8ES7 - chains F and G of the 8 polymer chains in the assembly; structure by electron microscopy, 3.04 A resolution.

Chain F:
Name: T-cell surface glycoprotein CD3 epsilon chain
Source organism: Homo sapiens
Reference sequence: P07766 (CD3E_HUMAN); residue numbers follow UniProt; this construct covers 2-207
Amino-acid sequence (211 residues; numbered 0 to 210; the number before each row is that of its first residue; numbering starts at 0):
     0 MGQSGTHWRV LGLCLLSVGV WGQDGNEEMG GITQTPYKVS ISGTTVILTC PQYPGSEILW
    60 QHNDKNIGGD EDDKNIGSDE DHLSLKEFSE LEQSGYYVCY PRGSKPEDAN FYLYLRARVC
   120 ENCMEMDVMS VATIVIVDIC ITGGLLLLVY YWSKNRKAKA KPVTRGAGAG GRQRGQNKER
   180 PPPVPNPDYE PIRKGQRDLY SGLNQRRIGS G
Not modelled in the structure: 0-32, 157-210
Disulfides: Cys49-Cys98, Cys119-Cys122
Sequence notes: expression tag (0-1, 208-210)

Chain G:
Name: T-cell surface glycoprotein CD3 gamma chain
Source organism: Homo sapiens
Reference sequence: P09693 (CD3G_HUMAN); numbering as in UniProt (aligned over 1-182)
Amino-acid sequence (185 residues; row label = number of the first residue in the row):
     1 MEQGKGLAVL ILAIILLQGT LAQSIKGNHL VKVYDYQEDG SVLLTCDAEA KNITWFKDGK
    61 MIGFLTEDKK KWNLGSNAKD PRGMYQCKGS QNKSKPLQVY YRMCQNCIEL NAATISGFLF
   121 AEIVSIFVLA VGVYFIAGQD GVRQSRASDK QTLLPNDQLY QPLKDREDDQ YSHLQGNQLR
   181 RNGSG
Not modelled in the structure: 1-22, 139-185
Disulfides: Cys46-Cys87, Cys104-Cys107
Covalently attached groups: N-acetylglucosamine (NAG) linked to Asn52, Asn92
Sequence notes: expression tag (183-185)
Swiss-Prot annotation at these positions:
  - motif: Leu153, Leu154 (Di-leucine motif)
  - modified residue (Phosphoserine): Ser145, Ser148
  - glycosylation (N-linked (GlcNAc...) asparagine): Asn52, Asn92
  - mutagenesis: Leu153 (L153A: Abolishes lysosomal targeting; L153I: Diminished but persistent lysosomal targeting), Leu154 (L154A: Abolishes lysosomal targeting; L154A: Diminished but persistent lysosomal targeting; L154I: No effect), Tyr160 (Y160A: Abolishes lysosomal targeting), Leu163 (L163A: Abolishes lysosomal targeting)
From the paper describing this entry:
  - post-translational modification sites: Asn52, Asn92

How chain F and chain G interact:
Contacting residue pairs - 62 pairs, chain F then chain G:
  Pro35(F) with Gln98(G)
  Tyr36(F) with Gln98(G), hydrogen bond (backbone-side chain)
  Ile40(F) with Arg102(G)
  Asp63(F) with Gln23(G)
  Tyr95(F) with Gln23(G); Lys32(G); Val33(G), hydrogen bond (side chain-backbone)
  Lys104(F) with Lys26(G)
  Glu106(F) with Ser24(G), hydrogen bond; Lys26(G), salt bridge; Gly27(G); His29(G); Lys95(G), hydrogen bond (backbone-side chain)
  Asp107(F) with Lys95(G)
  Ala108(F) with His29(G), hydrogen bond (backbone-side chain); Lys95(G), hydrogen bond (backbone-side chain)
  Asn109(F) with Lys95(G)
  Phe110(F) with Met84(G), hydrophobic; Gln98(G)
  Tyr111(F) with Gln23(G), hydrogen bond (side chain-backbone); His29(G); Leu97(G); Gln98(G), hydrogen bond (backbone-backbone)
  Leu112(F) with Gln98(G)
  Tyr113(F) with Val33(G), hydrophobic; Asp35(G), hydrogen bond; Gln98(G), hydrogen bond (backbone-backbone); Val99(G); Tyr100(G), hydrogen bond (backbone-backbone); Tyr101(G)
  Leu114(F) with Tyr100(G)
  Arg115(F) with Asp35(G), salt bridge; Tyr36(G); Asn77(G); Tyr100(G), hydrogen bond (backbone-backbone); Tyr101(G); Arg102(G), hydrogen bond (backbone-backbone); Met103(G)
  Ala116(F) with Arg102(G)
  Arg117(F) with Arg102(G), hydrogen bond (backbone-side chain); Met103(G)
  Val118(F) with Arg102(G)
  Asn121(F) with Ile108(G); Glu109(G); Leu110(G), hydrogen bond (backbone-backbone)
  Cys122(F) with Cys107(G), hydrophobic; Ile108(G); Glu109(G)
  Met123(F) with Cys107(G); Ile108(G), hydrogen bond (backbone-backbone); Leu110(G), hydrophobic
  Met125(F) with Asn106(G), hydrogen bond (backbone-backbone); Ile108(G), hydrophobic
  Thr141(F) with Ile126(G)
  Leu145(F) with Leu129(G); Val133(G), hydrophobic
  Val148(F) with Val133(G), hydrophobic
  Tyr149(F) with Val133(G), hydrophobic; Ala137(G), hydrophobic
  Ser152(F) with Tyr134(G), hydrogen bond (side chain-backbone); Ala137(G)
  Lys156(F) with Ala137(G), hydrogen bond (side chain-backbone)
Interface residues without a listed pair, chain F (34 interface residues in all): Val38, Glu89, Glu124, Asp137, Lys153
Interface residues without a listed pair, chain G (34 interface residues in all): Pro96, Cys104, Glu122, Ala130, Gly138

In short:
Chain F and chain G each contribute 34 residues to their interface, with 19 hydrogen bonds and 2 salt bridges.
Polar contacts include Glu106(F)-Lys26(G), Arg115(F)-Asp35(G) and Tyr36(F)-Gln98(G). Covalently linked
N-acetylglucosamine: at Asn52(G) and Asn92(G). Curated annotation (UniProt) lists 4 mutagenesis sites on chain
G. From the paper: modification sites Asn52(G) and Asn92(G).
Here chain F is T-cell surface glycoprotein CD3 epsilon chain and chain G is T-cell surface glycoprotein CD3
gamma chain, both from Homo sapiens. Entry 8ES7 (CryoEM structure of PN45545 TCR-CD3 complex) was determined
by electron microscopy, deposited together with 8ES8, 8ES9, 8ESA and 8ESB.
